6S0S - chain A; structure by X-ray diffraction, 2.40 A resolution.

# Chain A
Molecule: Kanamycin B dioxygenase
From: Streptomyces kanamyceticus
Notes: EC 1.14.11.37
UniProtKB: Q6L732 (KANJ_STRKN); numbering as in UniProt (aligned over 1-285)
Sequence (288 residues; each row starts with the number of its first residue; numbers below 1 keep their minus sign (Ser-2 is residue -2)):
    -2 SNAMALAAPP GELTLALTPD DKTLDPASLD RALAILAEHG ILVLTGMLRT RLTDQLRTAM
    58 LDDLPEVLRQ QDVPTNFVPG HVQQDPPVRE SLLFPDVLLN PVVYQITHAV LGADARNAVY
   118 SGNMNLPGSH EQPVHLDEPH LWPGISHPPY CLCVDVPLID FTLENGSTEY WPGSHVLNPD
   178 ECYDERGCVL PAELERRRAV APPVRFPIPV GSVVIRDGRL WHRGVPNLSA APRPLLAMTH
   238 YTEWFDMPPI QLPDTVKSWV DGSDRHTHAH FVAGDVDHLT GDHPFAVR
Unresolved in the structure: -2 to 1, 284-285
Sequence notes: expression tag (-2 to 0)
Metal / ion sites: Ni2+: His132, Asp134, His219 (together with 2-oxoglutaric acid)
Small-molecule neighbours:
  - 2-oxoglutaric acid (AKG): Asn73, Asn120, Gln129, His132, Asp134, Gly163, Thr165, His219, Gly221, Arg230, Leu232
  - ribostamycin (RIO): Asn73, Phe74, Gln80, Val116, Ser118, Gly119, Asn120, His132, Leu133, Asp134, Glu135, Cys150, Asp152, Arg183, Gly184, Arg213, Ala234, Thr236, Tyr238, Met244
Reported in the primary citation:
  - binding site for 2-oxoglutaric acid: Gln129, Thr165, Arg230
  - binding site for ribostamycin: Gln80, Ser118, Asn120, His132, Asp134, Glu135, Cys150, Arg183
  - catalytic residues: Asn73 (from molecular simulation)

# In short
Chain A binds 2-oxoglutaric acid and ribostamycin. His132, Asp134 and His219 coordinate Ni2+. From the paper:
the catalytic residue Asn73; a binding site for ribostamycin at Gln80, Ser118 and Asn120 among others.
Chain A is Kanamycin B dioxygenase (Streptomyces kanamyceticus); the structure, The crystal structure of
kanamycin B dioxygenase (KanJ) from Streptomyces kanamyceticus in complex with nickel, ribostamycin ..., was
determined by X-ray diffraction (same publication as 6S0R, 6S0T, 6S0U, 6S0V and 6S0W).
